PDB entry 4R6Q | X-ray diffraction, 1.60 A resolution | chains G and H of the 8 polymer chains in the assembly

# Chain G
Protein: Agglutinin alpha chain
Source organism: Artocarpus integer
UniProt: P18670 (LECA_ARTIN); numbering as in UniProt (aligned over 1-133)
Chain sequence (133 residues; numbered 1 to 133; the number before each row is that of its first residue):
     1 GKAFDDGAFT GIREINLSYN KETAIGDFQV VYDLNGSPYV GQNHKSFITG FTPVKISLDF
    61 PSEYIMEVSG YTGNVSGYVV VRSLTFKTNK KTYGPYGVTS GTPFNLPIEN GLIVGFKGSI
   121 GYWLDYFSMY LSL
Curated features (UniProtKB/Swiss-Prot):
  - region: V68 to N89 (IgA-binding)
  - glycosylation (N-linked (GlcNAc...) asparagine): N43, N74
Residues lining bound ligands: alpha-D-galactopyranose / nitrobenzene: G1, F47, S76, Y78, V80, G121, Y122, W123, D125
From the paper describing this entry:
  - binding site for alpha-D-galactopyranose: F47, Y78, Y122, W123, D125
  - binding site for nitrobenzene: Y122

# Chain H
Protein: Agglutinin beta-3 chain
Source organism: Artocarpus integer
UniProt: P18673 (LECB3_ARTIN); residues 2-20 here = UniProt positions 2-20
Chain sequence (19 residues; each row starts with the number of its first residue):
     2 EQSGISQTVI VGPWGAKVS
Unresolved in the structure: 2-3, 19-20

# Interface between chain G and chain H
Pairs across the interface (28; chain G residue first):
  A8(G) with T9(H)
  T72(G) with G16(H)
  V79(G) with G16(H); A17(H)
  V81(G) with W15(H)
  F104(G) with W15(H)
  L106(G) with V12(H), hydrophobic
  D125(G) with G16(H); A17(H), hydrogen bond (backbone-backbone)
  Y126(G) with P14(H), hydrophobic; W15(H); G16(H); A17(H)
  F127(G) with P14(H); W15(H), hydrogen bond (backbone-backbone)
  S128(G) with I11(H); V12(H); G13(H); P14(H)
  M129(G) with I11(H); V12(H), hydrogen bond (backbone-backbone); W15(H), hydrophobic
  Y130(G) with T9(H); V10(H); I11(H), hydrophobic
  L131(G) with T9(H); V10(H), hydrogen bond (backbone-backbone); V12(H), hydrophobic
Other interface residues (no listed pair), chain G (15 interface residues in all): V114, K117

# Overview
Chain G and chain H form an interface of 15 and 9 residues respectively; the contacts include 4 hydrogen
bonds. Main-chain hydrogen bonds include D125(G)-A17(H), F127(G)-W15(H) and M129(G)-V12(H). Chain G binds
alpha-D-galactopyranose / nitrobenzene. The paper reports a binding site for alpha-D-galactopyranose at
F47(G), Y78(G) and Y122(G) among others; a binding site for nitrobenzene at Y122(G).
Chain G is Agglutinin alpha chain and chain H is Agglutinin beta-3 chain, both from Artocarpus integer; the
structure, Jacalin-carbohydrate interactions. Distortion of the ligand as a determinant of affinity, was
determined by X-ray diffraction (same publication as 4R6N, 4R6O, 4R6P and 4R6R).
